PDB entry 7T21 | electron microscopy, 5.40 A resolution (low resolution: residue-level contacts below are approximate; hydrogen-bond / salt-bridge calls are withheld) | chains C and M of the 7 polymer chains in the assembly

[Chain C]
Molecule: Replicative DNA helicase
Organism: Escherichia coli K-12
Notes: EC 3.6.4.12
Reference sequence: P0ACB0 (DNAB_ECOLI); residue numbers follow UniProt; this construct covers 1-471
Sequence (471 residues; each row starts with the number of its first residue):
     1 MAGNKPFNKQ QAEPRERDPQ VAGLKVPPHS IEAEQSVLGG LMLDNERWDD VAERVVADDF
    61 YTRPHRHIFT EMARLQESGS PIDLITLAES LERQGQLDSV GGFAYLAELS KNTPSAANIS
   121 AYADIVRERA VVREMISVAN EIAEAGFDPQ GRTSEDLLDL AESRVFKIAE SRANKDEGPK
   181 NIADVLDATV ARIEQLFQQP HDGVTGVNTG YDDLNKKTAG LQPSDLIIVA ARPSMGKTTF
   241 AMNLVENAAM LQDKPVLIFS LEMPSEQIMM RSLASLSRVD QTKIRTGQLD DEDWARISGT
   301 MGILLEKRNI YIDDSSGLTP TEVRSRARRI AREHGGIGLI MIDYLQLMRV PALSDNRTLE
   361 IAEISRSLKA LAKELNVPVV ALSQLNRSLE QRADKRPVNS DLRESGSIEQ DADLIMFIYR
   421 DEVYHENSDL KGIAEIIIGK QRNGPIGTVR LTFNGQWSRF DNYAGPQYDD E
Not modelled in the structure: 1-23
Bound ions: Mg2+: Thr-238 (together with ADP)
Ligand contacts:
  - ADP (adenosine-5'-diphosphate), molecule 1: Arg-232, Pro-233, Ser-234, Met-235, Gly-236, Lys-237, Thr-238, Thr-239, Glu-262, Met-263, Arg-271, Asp-280, Gln-281, Thr-282, Arg-420, Phe-453, Gly-455, Gln-456, Ser-458
  - ADP, molecule 2: Gln-441, Arg-442, Asn-443, Gly-444, Pro-445
  - tetrafluoroaluminate (ALF), molecule 1: Pro-233, Lys-237, Thr-238, Glu-262, Met-263, Asp-343, Tyr-344, Gln-384
  - tetrafluoroaluminate (ALF), molecule 2: Gln-410, Lys-440, Arg-442
Curated features (UniProtKB/Swiss-Prot):
  - binding site (ATP): Ser-234, Lys-237, Thr-238, Arg-442
  - mutagenesis: Pro-81 (P81H: About 100-fold increased survival following 3000 Gy ionizing radiation), Ala-130 (A130V: In dnaB8, dnaB43, dnaB454; temperature sensitive, no DNA replication at 42 degrees Celsius in vivo, in vitro decreased helicase activity at 30, at 42 degrees Celius almost no helicase, no ...), Met-242 (M242I: In dnaB70; temperature sensitive, no DNA replication at 42 degrees Celsius in vivo, in vitro 25% helicase activity at 30, further decreased helicase at 42 degrees Celius, low ATPase activity ...), Gly-299 (G299D: In dnaB252; temperature sensitive, no DNA replication at 42 degrees Celsius in vivo, in vitro no change in pRNA synthesis, 5'-3' helicase activity or ATPase at either temperature)

[Chain M]
Molecule: 20-nt DNA strand
Sequence (20 nucleotides; each row starts with the number of its first residue):
     1 TTTTTTTTTT TTTTTTTTTT
Not modelled in the structure: 14-20

[Chain C / chain M interface]
Residue-residue contacts - 10 pairs, chain C then chain M:
  Thr-358(C) / DT8(M)
  Asn-386(C) / DT9(M)
  Arg-387(C) / DT10(M)
  Leu-402(C) / DT9(M)
  Arg-403(C) / DT9(M)
  Arg-403(C) / DT10(M)
  Glu-404(C) / DT8(M)
  Glu-404(C) / DT9(M)
  Ser-405(C) / DT9(M)
  Gly-406(C) / DT8(M)
Other interface residues (no listed pair), chain M (4 interface residues in all): DT7

[Overview]
The interface between chain C and chain M involves 8 residues on one side and 4 on the other. Chain C binds
ADP and tetrafluoroaluminate. UniProt lists 4 ATP-binding residues and 4 mutagenesis sites on chain C.
Chain C is Replicative DNA helicase (Escherichia coli K-12) and chain M is a 20-nt DNA strand; the structure,
E. coli DnaB bound to ssDNA and ADP-AlF4, was determined by electron microscopy.
